6YN1 - chains A and I of the 10 polymer chains in the assembly; structure by X-ray diffraction, 2.35 A resolution.

[Chain A]
Name: Histone H2A
From: Xenopus laevis
UniProt: Q6AZJ8 (Q6AZJ8_XENLA); residues 13-118 here correspond to UniProt positions 14-119 (UniProt number = residue number + 1)
Chain sequence (107 residues; each row starts with the number of its first residue):
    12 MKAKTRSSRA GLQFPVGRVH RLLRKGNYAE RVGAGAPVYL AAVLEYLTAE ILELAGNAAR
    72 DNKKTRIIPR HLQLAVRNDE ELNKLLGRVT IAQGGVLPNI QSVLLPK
Unresolved in the structure: 12-15
Construct notes: initiating methionine (12)

[Chain I]
Name: Histone H4
From: Xenopus laevis
UniProt: P62799 (H4_XENLA); residues 20-102 here correspond to UniProt positions 21-103 (UniProt number = residue number + 1)
Chain sequence (84 residues; numbered 19 to 102; the number before each row is that of its first residue):
    19 MKVLRDNIQG ITKPAIRRLA RRGGVKRISG LIYEETRGVL KVFLENVIRD AVTYTEHAKR
    79 KTVTAMDVVY ALKRQGRTLY GFGG
Unresolved in the structure: 19-25, 102
Construct notes: initiating methionine (19)
UniProt features mapped onto this chain:
  - modified residue: K20 (N6,N6,N6-trimethyllysine), K31 (N6-(2-hydroxyisobutyryl)lysine), K44 (N6-(2-hydroxyisobutyryl)lysine), S47 (Phosphoserine), Y51 (Phosphotyrosine), K59 (N6-(2-hydroxyisobutyryl)lysine), K77 (N6-(2-hydroxyisobutyryl)lysine), K79 (N6-(2-hydroxyisobutyryl)lysine), Y88 (Phosphotyrosine), K91 (N6-(2-hydroxyisobutyryl)lysine)
  - cross-link (Glycyl lysine isopeptide (Lys-Gly)): K31 (interchain with G-Cter in UFM1), K91 (interchain with G-Cter in ubiquitin)

[Interface between chain A and chain I]
Pairs across the interface (14; chain A residue first):
  L97(A) with Y98(I)
  R99(A) with G94(I); R95(I); T96(I), hydrogen bond (backbone-backbone)
  V100(A) with T96(I); Y98(I), hydrophobic
  T101(A) with T96(I), hydrogen bond (backbone-backbone); L97(I); Y98(I), hydrogen bond (backbone-backbone)
  A103(A) with Y98(I), hydrogen bond (backbone-backbone); F100(I), hydrophobic
  V107(A) with R40(I)
  L115(A) with G42(I); K44(I), hydrogen bond (backbone-side chain)
Interface residues without a listed pair, chain A (8 interface residues in all): I102

[In short]
8 residues of chain A face 9 of chain I across their interface, with 5 hydrogen bonds. Among the polar pairs
are L115(A)-K44(I), R99(A)-T96(I) and T101(A)-T96(I).
Chain A is Histone H2A and chain I is Histone H4, both from Xenopus laevis; the structure, Crystal structure
of histone chaperone APLF acidic domain bound to the histone H2A-H2B-H3-H4 octamer, was determined by X-ray
diffraction.
